Entry 5X51 (X-ray diffraction, 7.00 A resolution (low resolution: residue-level contacts below are approximate; hydrogen-bond / salt-bridge calls are withheld)); this record covers chains B and C of the 12 polymer chains in the assembly.

[Chain B]
Name: DNA-directed RNA polymerase subunit beta
Organism: Komagataella phaffii (strain GS115 / ATCC 20864)
Notes: EC 2.7.7.6
Reference sequence: C4QZQ7 (C4QZQ7_KOMPG); residue numbers follow UniProt; this construct covers 1-1227
Chain sequence (1227 residues; numbered 1 to 1227; the number before each row is that of its first residue):
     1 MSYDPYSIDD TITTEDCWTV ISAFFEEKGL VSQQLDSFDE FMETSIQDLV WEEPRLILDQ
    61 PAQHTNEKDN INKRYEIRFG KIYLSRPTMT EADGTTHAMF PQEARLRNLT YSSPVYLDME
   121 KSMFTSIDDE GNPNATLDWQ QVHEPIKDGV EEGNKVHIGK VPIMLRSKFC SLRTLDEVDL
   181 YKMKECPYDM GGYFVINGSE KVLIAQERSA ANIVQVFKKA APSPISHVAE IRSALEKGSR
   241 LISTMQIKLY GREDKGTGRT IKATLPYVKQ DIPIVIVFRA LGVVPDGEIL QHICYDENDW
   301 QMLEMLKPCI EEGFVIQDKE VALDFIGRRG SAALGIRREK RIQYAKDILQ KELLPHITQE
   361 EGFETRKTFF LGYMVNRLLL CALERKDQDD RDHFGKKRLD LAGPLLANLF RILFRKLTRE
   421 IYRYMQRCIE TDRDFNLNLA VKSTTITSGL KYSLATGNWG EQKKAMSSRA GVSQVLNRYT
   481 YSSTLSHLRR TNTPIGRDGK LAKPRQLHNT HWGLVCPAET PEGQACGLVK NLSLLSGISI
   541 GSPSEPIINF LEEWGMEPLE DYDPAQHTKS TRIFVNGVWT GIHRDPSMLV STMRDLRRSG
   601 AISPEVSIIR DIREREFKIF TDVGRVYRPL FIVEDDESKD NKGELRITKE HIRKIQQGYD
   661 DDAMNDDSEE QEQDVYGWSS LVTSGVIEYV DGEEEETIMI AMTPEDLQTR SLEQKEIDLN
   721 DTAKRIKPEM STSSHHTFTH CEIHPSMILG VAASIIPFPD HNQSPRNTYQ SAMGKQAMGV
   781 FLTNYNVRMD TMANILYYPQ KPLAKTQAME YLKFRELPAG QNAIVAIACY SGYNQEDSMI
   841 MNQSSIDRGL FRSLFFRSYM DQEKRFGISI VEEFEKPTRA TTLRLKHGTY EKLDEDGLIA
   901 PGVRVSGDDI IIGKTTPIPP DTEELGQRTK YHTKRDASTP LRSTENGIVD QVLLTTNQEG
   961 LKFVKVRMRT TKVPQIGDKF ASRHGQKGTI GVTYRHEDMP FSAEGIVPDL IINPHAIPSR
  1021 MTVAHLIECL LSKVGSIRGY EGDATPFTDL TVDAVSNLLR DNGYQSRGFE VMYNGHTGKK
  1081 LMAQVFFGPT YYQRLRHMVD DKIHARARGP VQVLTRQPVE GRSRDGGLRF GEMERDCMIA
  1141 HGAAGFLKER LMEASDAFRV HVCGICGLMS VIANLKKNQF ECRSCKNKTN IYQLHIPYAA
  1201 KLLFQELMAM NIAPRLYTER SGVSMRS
Not modelled in the structure: 1-11, 58-76, 122-154, 208, 257-258, 328-338, 398, 431-438, 496-501, 642-643, 656-674, 708-720, 729-736, 918-933, 1150, 1225-1227
Bound ions: Zn2+: Cys1163, Cys1166, Cys1185

[Chain C]
Name: RNA polymerase II third largest subunit B44, part of central core
Organism: Komagataella phaffii (strain GS115 / ATCC 20864)
Reference sequence: C4R7L2 (C4R7L2_KOMPG); residue numbers follow UniProt; this construct covers 1-304
Chain sequence (304 residues; row label = number of the first residue in the row):
     1 MSKEPKVNII NAQDDEVELM LSDVNLSLAN SLRRTMLAEV PTLAIDLVEI KMNTSVLADE
    61 FISHRLGLIP LVSEDVEEMK YSRDCTCEDY CDECSVVLEL SARHEGEEGT TDVYSSSLIK
   121 VSGPGNLNVG EPVRRDDYDQ GILLCKLRNH QELNIRCIAK KGIAKEHAKW SPCSAIAFEY
   181 DPHNKLKHTD FWFEVDAKKE WPDSKYATWE EPPKPGEVFD YKAKPNRFYM TVETTGSLKA
   241 NQVFSRGIKT LQEKLANVLF ELENSRPANT TAYGGATAYG GQTVYGRETS YGGNTNYGDY
   301 NAPY
Not modelled in the structure: 1, 108-109, 269-304
Bound ions: Zn2+: Cys85, Cys87, Cys91, Cys94

[Chain B / chain C interface]
Residue-residue contacts (70):
  Asn786(B) with Val56(C)
  Tyr797(B) with Glu60(C); Phe61(C)
  Tyr798(B) with Phe61(C); His64(C); Arg65(C)
  Ser844(B) with Ala168(C)
  Asp847(B) with His64(C); His167(C); Ala168(C)
  Arg848(B) with His64(C); Ala168(C)
  Gly849(B) with His64(C)
  Arg852(B) with His64(C)
  Arg969(B) with Ala58(C); Asp59(C); Glu60(C)
  Thr971(B) with Glu60(C)
  Arg995(B) with Lys165(C)
  His996(B) with Arg33(C)
  Glu997(B) with Arg33(C); Arg34(C); Ala38(C)
  Asp998(B) with Arg34(C)
  Phe1001(B) with Arg33(C); Phe178(C)
  Ala1003(B) with Ala177(C); Phe178(C)
  Gly1005(B) with Ile176(C)
  Arg1060(B) with Lys199(C); Glu200(C); Pro202(C)
  Gly1063(B) with Pro202(C)
  Tyr1064(B) with Pro202(C)
  Gln1065(B) with Glu200(C); Trp201(C); Pro202(C)
  Arg1067(B) with Glu194(C)
  Phe1069(B) with Trp192(C); Trp201(C)
  Glu1070(B) with Trp201(C)
  Tyr1073(B) with Phe178(C); Glu179(C); Tyr180(C)
  Gly1075(B) with Arg33(C); Arg34(C)
  His1076(B) with Asn30(C)
  Thr1077(B) with Leu26(C); Asn30(C)
  Gly1078(B) with Leu26(C); Asn30(C); Phe178(C); Tyr180(C)
  Lys1079(B) with Leu26(C); Tyr180(C)
  Lys1080(B) with Tyr180(C); Asp181(C); His188(C); Thr189(C)
  Leu1081(B) with His188(C); Thr189(C)
  Met1082(B) with Lys187(C); His188(C); Thr189(C); Asp190(C)
  Gln1084(B) with Thr189(C); Asp190(C); Phe191(C); Trp192(C); Trp201(C)
Interface residues without a listed pair, chain B (40 interface residues in all): Leu854, Ile948, Thr970, Met999, Glu1004, Ser1066
Interface residues without a listed pair, chain C (35 interface residues in all): Ser27, Leu37, Leu68

[Summary]
40 residues of chain B and 35 residues of chain C are in contact. The Zn2+ site is built by Cys1163(B),
Cys1166(B) and Cys1185(B).
Chain B is DNA-directed RNA polymerase subunit beta and chain C is RNA polymerase II third largest subunit
B44, part of central core, both from Komagataella phaffii (strain GS115 / ATCC 20864); the structure, RNA
Polymerase II from Komagataella Pastoris (Type-3 crystal), was determined by X-ray diffraction, deposited
together with 5X4Z and 5X50.
